9C98 - chains P and Q of the 28 polymer chains in the assembly; structure by X-ray diffraction, 3.04 A resolution.

== Chain P ==
Protein: Proteasome subunit alpha type-3
Organism: Saccharomyces cerevisiae
UniProt: P23638 (PSA3_YEAST); residues 0-257 here correspond to UniProt positions 1-258 (UniProt number = residue number + 1)
Amino-acid sequence (258 residues; numbered 0 to 257; the number before each row is that of its first residue; numbering starts at 0):
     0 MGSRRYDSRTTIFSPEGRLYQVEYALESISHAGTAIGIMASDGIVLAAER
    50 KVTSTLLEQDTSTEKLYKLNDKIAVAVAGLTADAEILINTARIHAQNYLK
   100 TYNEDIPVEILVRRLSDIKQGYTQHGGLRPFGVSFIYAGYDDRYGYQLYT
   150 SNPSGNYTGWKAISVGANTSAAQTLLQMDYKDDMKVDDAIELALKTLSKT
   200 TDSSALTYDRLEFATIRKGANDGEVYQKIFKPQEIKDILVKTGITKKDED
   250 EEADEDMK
Unresolved in the structure: 0, 219-220, 247-257
Swiss-Prot annotation at these positions:
  - cross-link (Glycyl lysine isopeptide (Lys-Gly)): Lys99 (interchain with G-Cter in ubiquitin), Lys198 (interchain with G-Cter in ubiquitin), Lys230 (interchain with G-Cter in ubiquitin)

== Chain Q ==
Protein: Proteasome subunit alpha type-4
Organism: Saccharomyces cerevisiae
UniProt: P40303 (PSA4_YEAST); residues -1 to 252 here correspond to UniProt positions 1-254 (UniProt number = residue number + 2)
Amino-acid sequence (254 residues; row label = number of the first residue in the row; numbers below 1 keep their minus sign (Met-1 is residue -1)):
    -1 MSGYDRALSIFSPDGHIFQVEYALEAVKRGTCAVGVKGKNCVVLGCERRS
    49 TLKLQDTRITPSKVSKIDSHVVLSFSGLNADSRILIEKARVEAQSHRLTL
    99 EDPVTVEYLTRYVAGVQQRYTQSGGVRPFGVSTLIAGFDPRDDEPKLYQT
   149 EPSGIYSSWSAQTIGRNSKTVREFLEKNYDRKEPPATVEECVKLTVRSLL
   199 EVVQTGAKNIEITVVKPDSDIVALSSEEINQYVTQIEQEKQEQQEQDKKK
   249 KSNH
Unresolved in the structure: -1 to 0, 242-252
Swiss-Prot annotation at these positions:
  - modified residue: Thr58 (Phosphothreonine)

== Interface between chain P and chain Q ==
Pairs across the interface - 75 pairs, chain P then chain Q:
  Arg3(P) with Arg4(Q), hydrogen bond (backbone-side chain)
  Asp6(P) with Tyr2(Q), hydrogen bond; Arg4(Q), salt bridge
  Arg8(P) with Arg4(Q)
  Thr10(P) with Leu6(Q); Arg125(Q)
  Ile11(P) with Leu6(Q), hydrophobic; Gln17(Q)
  Phe12(P) with Gln17(Q), hydrogen bond (backbone-side chain); Tyr20(Q); Ala21(Q), hydrophobic; Ala24(Q), hydrophobic; Leu76(Q), hydrophobic; Arg125(Q); Pro126(Q); Gly128(Q)
  Ser13(P) with Tyr20(Q)
  Pro14(P) with Tyr20(Q), hydrophobic; Glu23(Q)
  Glu15(P) with Glu23(Q); Arg27(Q), hydrogen bond (backbone-side chain)
  Gly16(P) with Tyr20(Q); Glu23(Q); Ala24(Q); Arg27(Q)
  Arg17(P) with Arg27(Q)
  Leu18(P) with Leu76(Q), hydrophobic; Arg125(Q)
  Met38(P) with Asp54(Q); Arg56(Q)
  Arg112(P) with Arg81(Q)
  Ser115(P) with Arg81(Q)
  Asp116(P) with Arg81(Q), salt bridge
  Gln119(P) with Ala78(Q); Asp79(Q), hydrogen bond; Ile82(Q)
  Thr122(P) with Arg125(Q), hydrogen bond (backbone-side chain)
  Gln123(P) with Tyr118(Q); Val124(Q); Arg125(Q), hydrogen bond (backbone-backbone); Pro126(Q); Phe127(Q)
  His124(P) with Gly123(Q); Val124(Q)
  Gly125(P) with Tyr2(Q); Gly123(Q)
  Gly126(P) with Tyr2(Q)
  Tyr143(P) with Arg56(Q), hydrogen bond (backbone-side chain)
  Tyr145(P) with Arg56(Q), hydrogen bond (backbone-side chain)
  Gln146(P) with Ile57(Q)
  Leu147(P) with Ile57(Q)
  Tyr148(P) with Ile57(Q)
  Ser153(P) with Ala78(Q)
  Gly154(P) with Ala78(Q); Arg81(Q), hydrogen bond (backbone-side chain)
  Asn155(P) with Asn77(Q)
  Tyr156(P) with Arg81(Q)
  Thr157(P) with Gln53(Q); Thr58(Q)
  Gly158(P) with Gln53(Q); Asp54(Q), hydrogen bond (backbone-backbone); Ile57(Q)
  Trp159(P) with Leu52(Q); Gln53(Q); Asp54(Q)
  Lys160(P) with Leu52(Q), hydrogen bond (backbone-backbone); Gln53(Q); Asp54(Q)
  Ala161(P) with Leu52(Q)
  Gln172(P) with Leu52(Q)
  Leu175(P) with Leu52(Q), hydrophobic
  Gln176(P) with Thr49(Q); Lys51(Q); Leu52(Q)
  Tyr179(P) with Leu52(Q), hydrophobic
Also at the interface, not in a pair above, chain Q (31 interface residues in all): Pro59

== Summary ==
Chain P and chain Q form an interface of 40 and 31 residues respectively, with 12 hydrogen bonds and 2 salt
bridges. Among the polar pairs are Asp6(P)-Arg4(Q), Asp116(P)-Arg81(Q) and Arg3(P)-Arg4(Q).
Here chain P is Proteasome subunit alpha type-3 and chain Q is Proteasome subunit alpha type-4, both from
Saccharomyces cerevisiae. Entry 9C98 (Yeast 20S proteasome soaked with isolated TMC-86A) was determined by
X-ray diffraction together with 9C97, 9AW3, 9AW5, 9AW6 and 9AW7 from the same study.
